PDB entry 1K6W | X-ray diffraction, 1.75 A resolution | chain A

# Chain A
Protein: Cytosine Deaminase
From: Escherichia coli
Notes: EC 3.5.4.1
UniProtKB: P25524 (CODA_ECOLI); numbering as in UniProt (aligned over 1-426)
Chain sequence (426 residues; row label = number of the first residue in the row):
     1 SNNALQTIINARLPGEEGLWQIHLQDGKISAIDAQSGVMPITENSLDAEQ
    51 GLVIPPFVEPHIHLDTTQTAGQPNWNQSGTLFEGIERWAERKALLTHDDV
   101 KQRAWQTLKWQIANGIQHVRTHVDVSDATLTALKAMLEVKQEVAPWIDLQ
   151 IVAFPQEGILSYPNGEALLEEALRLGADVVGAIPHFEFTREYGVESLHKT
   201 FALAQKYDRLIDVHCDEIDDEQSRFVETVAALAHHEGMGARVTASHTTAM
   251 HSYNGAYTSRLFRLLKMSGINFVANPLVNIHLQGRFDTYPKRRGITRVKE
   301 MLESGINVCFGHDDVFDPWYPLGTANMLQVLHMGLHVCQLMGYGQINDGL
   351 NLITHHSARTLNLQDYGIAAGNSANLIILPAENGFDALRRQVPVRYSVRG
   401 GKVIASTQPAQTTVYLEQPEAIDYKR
Not modelled in the structure: 1-3
Bound ions: Fe ion: His-61, His-63, His-214, Asp-313

# Overview
His-61, His-63, His-214 and Asp-313 form the Fe ion site.
Chain A is Cytosine Deaminase (Escherichia coli); the structure, The Structure of Escherichia coli Cytosine
Deaminase, was determined by X-ray diffraction together with 1K70 from the same study.
